8SX3 - chains H and L of the 5 polymer chains in the assembly; structure by electron microscopy, 4.00 A resolution.

[Chain H]
Name: 10E8 Fab heavy chain
From: Homo sapiens
Notes: antibody fragment or engineered binder
Amino-acid sequence (234 residues; numbered 1 to 234; the number before each row is that of its first residue):
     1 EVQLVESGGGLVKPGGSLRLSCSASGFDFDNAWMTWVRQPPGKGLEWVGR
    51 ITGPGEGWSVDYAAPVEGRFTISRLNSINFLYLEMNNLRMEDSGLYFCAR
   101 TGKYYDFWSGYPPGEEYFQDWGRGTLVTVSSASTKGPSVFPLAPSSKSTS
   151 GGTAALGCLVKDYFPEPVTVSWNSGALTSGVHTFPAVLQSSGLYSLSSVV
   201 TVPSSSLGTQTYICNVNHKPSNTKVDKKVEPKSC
Disordered / not traced: 1, 131-234
Disulfides: C22-C98

[Chain L]
Name: 10E8 light chain
From: Homo sapiens
Amino-acid sequence (215 residues; numbered 0 to 214; the number before each row is that of its first residue; numbering starts at 0):
     0 SYELTQETGVSVALGRTVTITCRGDSLRSHYASWYQKKPGQAPILLFYGK
    50 NNRPSGVPDRFSGSASGNRASLTISGAQAEDDAEYYCSSRDKSGSRLSVF
   100 GGGTKLTVLGQPKAAPSVTLFPPSSEELQANKATLVCLISDFYPGAVTVA
   150 WKADSSPVKAGVETTTPSKQSNNKYAASSYLSLTPEQWKSHRSYSCQVTH
   200 EGSTVEKTVAPTECS
Disordered / not traced: 0-1, 109-214
Disulfides: C21-C86

[Interface between chain H and chain L]
Residue-residue contacts (43):
  V37(H) - F99(L)  hydrophobic
  Q39(H) - K36(L)  hydrogen bond
  Q39(H) - E83(L)
  Q39(H) - Y85(L)  hydrogen bond
  G44(H) - Y85(L)
  G44(H) - G101(L)
  L45(H) - Y85(L)  hydrophobic
  L45(H) - F99(L)
  L45(H) - G100(L)
  W47(H) - S97(L)
  W47(H) - F99(L)
  R50(H) - R95(L)  hydrogen bond (side chain-backbone)
  D61(H) - R95(L)
  Y62(H) - L96(L)
  F97(H) - K36(L)
  K103(H) - Y47(L)  hydrogen bond (backbone-side chain)
  Y104(H) - Y47(L)  hydrophobic
  Y104(H) - G48(L)
  Y104(H) - K49(L)  hydrogen bond (side chain-backbone)
  D106(H) - K49(L)  salt bridge
  S109(H) - Y30(L)  hydrogen bond
  S109(H) - K49(L)  hydrogen bond
  Y111(H) - S28(L)
  Y111(H) - H29(L)
  P112(H) - H29(L)  hydrogen bond (backbone-side chain)
  P112(H) - G93(L)
  P113(H) - G93(L)
  P113(H) - S94(L)
  G114(H) - H29(L)
  E115(H) - H29(L)
  E115(H) - Y30(L)
  E116(H) - R89(L)  salt bridge
  Y117(H) - L44(L)
  Y117(H) - Y47(L)  hydrophobic
  Y117(H) - P53(L)
  F118(H) - Y34(L)  hydrogen bond (backbone-side chain)
  F118(H) - L44(L)
  F118(H) - F99(L)  hydrophobic
  Q119(H) - L44(L)
  W121(H) - P42(L)  hydrophobic
  W121(H) - F99(L)  hydrophobic
  G122(H) - A41(L)
  R123(H) - A41(L)
Other interface residues (no listed pair), chain H (28 interface residues in all): K43, G110, D120
Other interface residues (no listed pair), chain L (25 interface residues in all): N50, S92

[Summary]
Chain H and chain L form an interface of 28 and 25 residues respectively; the contacts include 9 hydrogen
bonds and 2 salt bridges. Polar contacts include D106(H)-K49(L), E116(H)-R89(L) and Q39(H)-K36(L).
Here chain H is 10E8 Fab heavy chain and chain L is 10E8 light chain, both from Homo sapiens. Entry 8SX3
(10E8-GT10.2 immunogen in complex with human Fab 10E8 and mouse Fab W6-10) was determined by electron
microscopy (same publication as 8TZN, 8U03, 8U08 and 8V2E).
